PDB entry 6TQ8 | X-ray diffraction, 2.50 A resolution | chains B and D of the 4 polymer chains in the assembly

[Chain B (and D)]
Name: enzyme subunit
Source organism: Starmerella magnoliae
Notes: chain D of this document is another copy of the same molecule, construct and numbering; everything in this record applies to it too
Chain sequence (246 residues; row label = number of the first residue in the row):
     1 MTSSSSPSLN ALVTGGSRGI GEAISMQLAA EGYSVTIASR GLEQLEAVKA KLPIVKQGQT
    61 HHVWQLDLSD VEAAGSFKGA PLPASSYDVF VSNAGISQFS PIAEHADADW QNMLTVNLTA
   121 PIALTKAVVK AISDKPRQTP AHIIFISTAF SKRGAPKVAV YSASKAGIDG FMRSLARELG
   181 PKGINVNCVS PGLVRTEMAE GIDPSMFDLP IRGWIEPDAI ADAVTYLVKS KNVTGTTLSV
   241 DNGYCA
Not modelled in the structure: 1-5 (chain D: 1-6)

[Chain B / chain D interface]
Pairs across the interface (6; chain B residue first):
  Arg153(B) - Arg153(D)
  Arg153(B) - Cys245(D)
  Arg153(B) - Ala246(D)
  Gly154(B) - Ala246(D)  hydrogen bond (backbone-backbone)
  Ala246(B) - Arg153(D)
  Ala246(B) - Gly154(D)  hydrogen bond (backbone-backbone)
Other interface residues (no listed pair), chain B (5 interface residues in all): Lys152, Tyr244
Other interface residues (no listed pair), chain D (5 interface residues in all): Lys152

[Overview]
Chain B and chain D each contribute 5 residues to their interface; the contacts include 2 hydrogen bonds. Its
one hydrogen-bonded contact is Gly154(B)-Ala246(D).
Both chains are enzyme subunit (Starmerella magnoliae). Entry 6TQ8 (Alcohol dehydrogenase from Candida
magnoliae DSMZ 70638 (ADHA): thermostable 10fold mutant) was determined by X-ray diffraction together with
6TQ3 from the same study.
